3J1U - chains A and C of the 3 polymer chains in the assembly; structure by electron microscopy, 9.70 A resolution (very low resolution: no residue pairs are listed; an interface is given only as per-side residue counts).

# Chain A
Name: Cytoplasmic dynein 1 heavy chain 1, seryl t-RNA synthetase chimera
Organism: Mus musculus
Reference sequence: Q9JHU4 (DYHC1_MOUSE); residues 3264-3427 here = UniProt positions 3264-3427
Amino-acid sequence (164 residues; numbered 3264 to 3427; the number before each row is that of its first residue):
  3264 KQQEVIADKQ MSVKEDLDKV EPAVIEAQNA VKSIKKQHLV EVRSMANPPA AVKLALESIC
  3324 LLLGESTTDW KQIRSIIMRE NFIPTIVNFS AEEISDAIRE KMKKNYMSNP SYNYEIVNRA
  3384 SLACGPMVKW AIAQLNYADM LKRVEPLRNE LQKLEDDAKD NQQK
From the paper describing this entry:
  - contacts within the chain: E3378-R3382 (from molecular simulation)
  - mutagenesis - E3289A: increased binding to MT (citing earlier work)

# Chain C
Name: Tubulin beta-2B chain
Organism: Bos taurus
Amino-acid sequence (427 residues; numbered 1 to 437; 10 numbers in that range are skipped by the numbering (no residue carries them; nothing is unmodelled there); the number before each row is that of its first residue):
     1 MREIVHIQAG QCGNQIGAKF WEVISDEHGI DPTGSYHGDS DLQL
    47 ERINVYYNEA AGNKYVPRAI LVDLEPGTMD SVRSGPFGQI FRPDNFVFGQ SGAGNNWAKG
   107 HYTEGAELVD SVLDVVRKES ESCDCLQGFQ LTHSLGGGTG SGMGTLLISK IREEYPDRIM
   167 NTFSVVPSPK VSDTVVEPYN ATLSVHQLVE NTDETYCIDN EALYDICFRT LKLTTPTYGD
   227 LNHLVSATMS GVTTCLRFPG QLNADLRKLA VNMVPFPRLH FFMPGFAPLT SRGSQQYRAL
   287 TVPELTQQMF DAKNMMAACD PRHGRYLTVA AVFRGRMSMK EVDEQMLNVQ NKNSSYFVEW
   347 IPNNVKTAVC DIPP
   369 RGLKMSATFI GNSTAIQELF KRISEQFTAM FRRKAFLHWY TGEGMDEMEF TEAESNMNDL
   429 VSEYQQYQD

# Interface between chain A and chain C
At this resolution (10 A) residue pairs are not listed: 5 residues of chain A and 6 of chain C lie at the interface.

# Overview
5 residues of chain A and 6 residues of chain C are in contact. From the paper: E3289A of chain A increases
binding to MT; contacts within the chain involving R3382(A) and E3378(A).
Here chain A is Cytoplasmic dynein 1 heavy chain 1, seryl t-RNA synthetase chimera (Mus musculus) and chain C
is Tubulin beta-2B chain (Bos taurus). Entry 3J1U (Low affinity dynein microtubule binding domain - tubulin
complex) was determined by electron microscopy together with 3J1T from the same study.
